6NJO - chains A and B of the 6 polymer chains in the assembly; structure by electron microscopy, 3.34 A resolution.

Chain A (and B):
Molecule: Translocator EscN
Organism: Escherichia coli O127:H6 (strain E2348/69 / EPEC)
Notes: chain B of this document is another copy of the same molecule, construct and numbering; everything in this record applies to it too
UniProtKB: B7UMA6 (B7UMA6_ECO27); numbering as in UniProt (aligned over 1-446)
Amino-acid sequence (449 residues; row label = number of the first residue in the row; numbers below 1 keep their minus sign (Gly-2 is residue -2)):
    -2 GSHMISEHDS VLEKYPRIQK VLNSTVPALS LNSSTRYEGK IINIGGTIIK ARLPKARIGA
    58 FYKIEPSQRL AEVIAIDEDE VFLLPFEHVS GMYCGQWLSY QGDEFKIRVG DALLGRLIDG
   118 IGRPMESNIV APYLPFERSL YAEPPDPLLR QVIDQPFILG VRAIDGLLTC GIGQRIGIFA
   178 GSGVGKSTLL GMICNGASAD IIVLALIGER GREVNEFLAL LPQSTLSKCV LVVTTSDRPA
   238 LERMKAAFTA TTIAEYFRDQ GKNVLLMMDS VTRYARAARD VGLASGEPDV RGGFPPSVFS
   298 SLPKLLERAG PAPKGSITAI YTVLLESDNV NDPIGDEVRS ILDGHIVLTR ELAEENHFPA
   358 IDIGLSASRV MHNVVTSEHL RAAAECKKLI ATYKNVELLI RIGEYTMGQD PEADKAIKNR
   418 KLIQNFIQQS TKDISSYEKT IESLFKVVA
Disordered / not traced: -2 to 34
Differences from the reference sequence: expression tag (-2 to 0)
Residues lining bound ligands: aluminium fluoride (AF3): Arg336, Ser337, Arg366
What the authors report for this chain:
  - catalytic residues: Lys183, Glu206, Arg207, Arg366
  - binding site for aluminium fluoride: Lys183, Arg207, Arg366
  - self-association interface (contacts with another copy of this molecule): Arg366
  - Mg2+ coordination: Ser184
  - binding site for the ligand ADP: Ser179 to Thr185, Phe355
  - mutagenesis - E401A: decreased catalytic activity

Interface between chain A and chain B:
Pairs across the interface - 58 pairs, chain A then chain B:
  Ala53(A) with Tyr90(B)
  Arg54(A) with Met89(B); Tyr90(B)
  Ile55(A) with Ile41(B), hydrophobic; Val86(B); Ser87(B); Gly88(B); Met89(B), hydrogen bond (backbone-backbone)
  Ala72(A) with Ile41(B)
  Ile73(A) with Asn40(B); Ile41(B), hydrogen bond (backbone-backbone)
  Asp74(A) with Ile39(B); Asn40(B), hydrogen bond
  Glu75(A) with Ile39(B), hydrogen bond (backbone-backbone); Arg49(B), salt bridge; Cys91(B), hydrogen bond (backbone-side chain)
  Pro141(A) with Asp234(B)
  Asp143(A) with Met122(B)
  Pro144(A) with Met122(B); Gly208(B); Asn212(B)
  Leu145(A) with Met122(B), hydrophobic; Glu123(B); Asn212(B)
  Arg147(A) with Asn212(B)
  Gln148(A) with Asn212(B)
  Val149(A) with Asn212(B)
  Ile150(A) with Arg209(B)
  Arg172(A) with Arg207(B)
  Pro285(A) with Leu280(B), hydrophobic
  Val287(A) with Leu280(B), hydrophobic; Gly289(B); Gly290(B)
  Arg288(A) with Arg273(B); Glu323(B), hydrogen bond (side chain-backbone)
  Pro293(A) with Asp277(B)
  Pro300(A) with Ser233(B); Asp234(B)
  Lys301(A) with His85(B), hydrogen bond
  Glu304(A) with Arg207(B); Gly208(B), hydrogen bond (side chain-backbone); Arg209(B); Ser233(B); Asp234(B)
  Asn328(A) with Ser324(B)
  Asp333(A) with Ser179(B); Glu323(B)
  Glu334(A) with Arg270(B), salt bridge; Arg273(B), salt bridge
  Arg336(A) with Ser179(B), hydrogen bond
  Ser337(A) with Arg207(B), hydrogen bond (backbone-side chain); Arg270(B), hydrogen bond
  Ile338(A) with Arg207(B), hydrogen bond (backbone-side chain)
  Leu339(A) with Arg207(B), hydrogen bond (backbone-side chain)
  Asp340(A) with Arg209(B), salt bridge
  Leu362(A) with Glu351(B)
  Arg366(A) with Gly180(B); Arg207(B)
Also at the interface, not in a pair above, chain A (39 interface residues in all): Lys52, Phe296, Gly361, Asn370, Leu395, Leu396
Also at the interface, not in a pair above, chain B (40 interface residues in all): Gly42, Gly92, Leu114, Glu210, Val211, Glu213, Thr232, Arg276, Arg347, Arg398

Overview:
The interface between chain A and chain B involves 39 residues on one side and 40 on the other; the contacts
include 13 hydrogen bonds and 4 salt bridges. Among the polar pairs are Glu75(A)-Arg49(B), Glu334(A)-Arg270(B)
and Glu334(A)-Arg273(B). From the paper: catalytic residues Lys183(A), Glu206(A) and Arg207(A) among others;
E401A of chain A reduces catalytic activity.
Both chains are Translocator EscN (Escherichia coli O127:H6 (strain E2348/69 / EPEC)). Entry 6NJO (Structure
of the assembled ATPase EscN from the enteropathogenic E. coli (EPEC) type III secretion system) was
determined by electron microscopy (same publication as 6NJP).
